PDB entry 7RHI | electron microscopy, 3.31 A resolution | chains C and D of the 4 polymer chains in the assembly

[Chain C (and D)]
Protein: cGMP-gated cation channel alpha-1
Organism: Homo sapiens
Notes: chain D of this document is another copy of the same molecule, construct and numbering; everything in this record applies to it too
UniProtKB: P29973 (CNGA1_HUMAN); residues 144-690 here = UniProt positions 144-690
Amino-acid sequence (560 residues; numbered 131 to 690; the number before each row is that of its first residue):
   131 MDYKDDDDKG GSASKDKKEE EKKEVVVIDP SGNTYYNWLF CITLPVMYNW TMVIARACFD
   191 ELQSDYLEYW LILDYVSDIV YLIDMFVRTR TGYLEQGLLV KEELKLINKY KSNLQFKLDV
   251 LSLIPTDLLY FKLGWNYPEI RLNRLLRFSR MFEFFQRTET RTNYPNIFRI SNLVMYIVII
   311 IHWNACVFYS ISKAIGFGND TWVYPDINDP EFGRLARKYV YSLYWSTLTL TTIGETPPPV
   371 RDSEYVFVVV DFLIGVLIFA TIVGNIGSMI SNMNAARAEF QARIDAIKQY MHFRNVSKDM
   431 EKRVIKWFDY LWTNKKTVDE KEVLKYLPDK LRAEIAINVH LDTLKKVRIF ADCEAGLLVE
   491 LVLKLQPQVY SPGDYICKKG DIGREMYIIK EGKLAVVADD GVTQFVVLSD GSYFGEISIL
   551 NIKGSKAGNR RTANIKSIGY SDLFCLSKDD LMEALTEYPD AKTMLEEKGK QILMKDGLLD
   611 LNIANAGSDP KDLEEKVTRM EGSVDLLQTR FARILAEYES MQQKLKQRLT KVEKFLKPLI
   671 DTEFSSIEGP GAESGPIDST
Not modelled in the structure: 131-155, 606-690
Construct notes: expression tag (131-143)
Small-molecule neighbours: cyclic guanosine monophosphate (PCG): Cys-507, Val-526, Phe-535, Phe-544, Gly-545, Glu-546, Ile-547, Ser-548, Arg-561, Thr-562, Ala-563, Ile-565, Ile-602, Lys-605
Curated features (UniProtKB/Swiss-Prot):
  - binding site (3',5'-cyclic GMP): Gly-541
From the paper describing this entry:
  - binding site for cyclic guanosine monophosphate: Thr-562

[Chain C / chain D interface]
Pairs across the interface - 96 pairs, chain C then chain D:
  Ser-161(C) / Lys-436(D)  hydrogen bond
  Leu-224(C) / Tyr-440(D)  hydrophobic
  Leu-224(C) / Tyr-570(D)  hydrophobic
  Gln-226(C) / Glu-521(D)
  Gln-226(C) / Gly-522(D)
  Gln-226(C) / Lys-523(D)  hydrogen bond (backbone-backbone)
  Gln-226(C) / Ser-539(D)
  Gln-226(C) / Asp-540(D)
  Gly-227(C) / Gly-569(D)
  Gly-227(C) / Tyr-570(D)  hydrogen bond (backbone-backbone)
  Leu-228(C) / Lys-523(D)
  Leu-228(C) / Ile-568(D)  hydrophobic
  Leu-228(C) / Gly-569(D)
  Gln-286(C) / Arg-407(D)
  Arg-287(C) / Asp-439(D)  salt bridge
  Glu-289(C) / Arg-407(D)  salt bridge
  Glu-289(C) / Gln-411(D)  hydrogen bond
  Glu-289(C) / Lys-418(D)
  Thr-290(C) / Gln-411(D)
  Thr-290(C) / Ile-414(D)
  Thr-290(C) / Lys-418(D)
  Thr-290(C) / Ile-435(D)
  Thr-290(C) / Asp-439(D)
  Arg-291(C) / Ile-435(D)
  Arg-291(C) / Asp-439(D)  salt bridge
  Thr-292(C) / Lys-418(D)  hydrogen bond (backbone-side chain)
  Asn-293(C) / His-422(D)
  Pro-295(C) / Asp-415(D)
  Pro-295(C) / Lys-418(D)
  Arg-299(C) / Asp-415(D)  salt bridge
  Thr-362(C) / Thr-361(D)
  Thr-362(C) / Ile-363(D)
  Ile-363(C) / Ile-363(D)
  Gly-364(C) / Ile-363(D)
  Glu-365(C) / Glu-365(D)  hydrogen bond (backbone-side chain)
  Pro-368(C) / Tyr-354(D)
  Pro-369(C) / Tyr-354(D)
  Val-370(C) / Arg-347(D)  hydrogen bond (backbone-side chain)
  Arg-371(C) / Arg-347(D)
  Asp-372(C) / Arg-344(D)  salt bridge
  Asp-372(C) / Ala-346(D)
  Asp-372(C) / Arg-347(D)  salt bridge
  Asp-372(C) / Val-350(D)
  Tyr-375(C) / Val-350(D)  hydrophobic
  Tyr-375(C) / Tyr-351(D)
  Tyr-375(C) / Tyr-354(D)  hydrophobic
  Val-376(C) / Val-350(D)  hydrophobic
  Val-378(C) / Tyr-354(D)  hydrophobic
  Val-379(C) / Leu-353(D)  hydrophobic
  Val-379(C) / Tyr-354(D)  hydrophobic
  Val-379(C) / Thr-357(D)
  Phe-382(C) / Thr-357(D)
  Phe-382(C) / Leu-358(D)  hydrophobic
  Phe-382(C) / Ile-363(D)  hydrophobic
  Leu-383(C) / Ile-311(D)  hydrophobic
  Leu-383(C) / Thr-357(D)
  Val-386(C) / Thr-361(D)
  Val-386(C) / Val-393(D)  hydrophobic
  Leu-387(C) / Val-304(D)  hydrophobic
  Leu-387(C) / Ile-396(D)  hydrophobic
  Ala-390(C) / Val-393(D)
  Ala-390(C) / Gly-397(D)
  Thr-391(C) / Gly-397(D)
  Thr-391(C) / Ile-400(D)
  Thr-391(C) / Ser-401(D)
  Gly-394(C) / Ser-401(D)
  Asn-395(C) / Ser-401(D)  hydrogen bond (backbone-side chain)
  Ser-398(C) / Ser-401(D)
  Ala-406(C) / Gln-419(D)
  Asn-444(C) / Phe-423(D)
  Lys-445(C) / Gln-419(D)
  Lys-445(C) / Phe-423(D)
  Glu-450(C) / Tyr-420(D)  hydrogen bond
  Glu-450(C) / Arg-424(D)  salt bridge
  Val-453(C) / Ala-416(D)
  Val-453(C) / Ile-417(D)
  Val-453(C) / Tyr-420(D)  hydrophobic
  Leu-454(C) / Tyr-420(D)
  Tyr-456(C) / Arg-413(D)
  Leu-457(C) / Ile-417(D)  hydrophobic
  Pro-458(C) / Trp-437(D)
  Pro-458(C) / Val-499(D)
  Lys-460(C) / Asp-504(D)
  Lys-460(C) / Tyr-505(D)  hydrogen bond (side chain-backbone)
  Leu-461(C) / Met-430(D)  hydrophobic
  Leu-461(C) / Trp-437(D)  hydrophobic
  Glu-464(C) / Met-430(D)
  Glu-464(C) / Arg-433(D)  salt bridge
  Ile-465(C) / Met-430(D)  hydrophobic
  Asn-468(C) / Val-426(D)
  Asn-468(C) / Ser-427(D)
  Val-469(C) / Tyr-420(D)
  Val-469(C) / Arg-424(D)
  Glu-587(C) / Ile-512(D)
  Glu-587(C) / Asn-559(D)  hydrogen bond
  Tyr-588(C) / Arg-560(D)
Other interface residues (no listed pair), chain C (58 interface residues in all): Asp-159, Gly-162, Asn-163, Thr-366, Val-448
Other interface residues (no listed pair), chain D (66 interface residues in all): Ile-307, Val-308, Phe-342, Phe-389, Met-421, Lys-432, Val-434, Trp-442, Asn-444, Tyr-500, Ile-506

[Summary]
Chain C and chain D form an interface of 58 and 66 residues respectively, with 11 hydrogen bonds and 8 salt
bridges. Polar pairs include Arg-287(C)/Asp-439(D), Glu-289(C)/Arg-407(D) and Arg-291(C)/Asp-439(D). Chain C
binds cyclic guanosine monophosphate. From UniProt: residue binding 3',5'-cyclic GMP Gly-541(C) on chain C.
From the paper: a binding site for cyclic guanosine monophosphate at Thr-562(C).
Both chains are cGMP-gated cation channel alpha-1 (Homo sapiens). Entry 7RHI (Cryo-EM structure of human rod
CNGA1/B1 channel in cGMP-bound openII state) was determined by electron microscopy (same publication as 7RH9,
7RHG, 7RHH, 7RHJ, 7RHK and 7RHL).
